Entry 6J7A (X-ray diffraction, 3.27 A resolution); this record covers chain A.

[Chain A]
Molecule: Heme oxygenase 1, NADPH--cytochrome P450 reductase
Organism: Rattus norvegicus
Notes: EC 1.14.14.18, 1.6.2.4
UniProtKB: chimeric construct of P06762, P00388: residues 1-237 from P06762 (HMOX1_RAT) positions 1-237 (same numbers); residues 239-855 from P00388 positions 58-674 (UniProt number = residue number - 181)
Chain sequence (875 residues; numbered -19 to 855; the number before each row is that of its first residue; numbers below 1 keep their minus sign (Met-19 is residue -19)):
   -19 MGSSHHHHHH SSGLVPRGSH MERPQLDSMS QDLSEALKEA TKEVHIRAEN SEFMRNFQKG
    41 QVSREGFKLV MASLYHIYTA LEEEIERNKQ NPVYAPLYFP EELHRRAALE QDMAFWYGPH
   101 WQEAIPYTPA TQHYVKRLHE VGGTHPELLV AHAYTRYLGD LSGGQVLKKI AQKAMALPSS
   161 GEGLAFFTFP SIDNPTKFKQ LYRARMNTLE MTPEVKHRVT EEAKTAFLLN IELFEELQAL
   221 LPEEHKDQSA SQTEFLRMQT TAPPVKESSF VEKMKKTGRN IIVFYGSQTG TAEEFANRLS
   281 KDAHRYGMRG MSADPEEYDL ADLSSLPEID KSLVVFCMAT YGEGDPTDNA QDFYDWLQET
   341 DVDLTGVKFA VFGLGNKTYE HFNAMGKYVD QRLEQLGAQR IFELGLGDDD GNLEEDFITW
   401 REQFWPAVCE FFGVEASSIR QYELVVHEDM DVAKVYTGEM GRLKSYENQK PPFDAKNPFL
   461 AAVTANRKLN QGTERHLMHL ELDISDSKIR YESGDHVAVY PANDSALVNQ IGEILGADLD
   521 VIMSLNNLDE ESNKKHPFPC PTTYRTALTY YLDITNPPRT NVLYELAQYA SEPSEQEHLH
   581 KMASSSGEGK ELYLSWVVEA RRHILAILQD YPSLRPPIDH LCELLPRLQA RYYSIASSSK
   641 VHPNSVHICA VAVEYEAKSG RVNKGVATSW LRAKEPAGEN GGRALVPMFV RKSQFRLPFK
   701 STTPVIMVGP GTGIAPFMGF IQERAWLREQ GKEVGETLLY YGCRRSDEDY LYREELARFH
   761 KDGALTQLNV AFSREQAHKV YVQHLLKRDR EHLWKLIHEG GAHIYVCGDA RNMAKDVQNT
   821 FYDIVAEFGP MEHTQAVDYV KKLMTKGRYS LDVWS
Unresolved in the structure: -19 to 9, 223-247, 677-683
Sequence notes: initiating methionine (-19); expression tag (-18 to 0); engineered mutation Pro222 (Thr in P06762), Ala230 (Pro in P06762); linker (238)
Metal / ion sites: heme Fe near His25 (its only coordinating residue here)
Residues lining bound ligands:
  - FAD (flavin-adenine dinucleotide): His496, Asn556, Arg601, Arg631, Tyr632, Tyr633, Ser634, Cys649, Ala650, Val651, Val653, Tyr655, Gly665, Val666, Ala667, Thr668, Thr712, Ala715, Asp852, Trp854, Ser855
  - FMN (flavin mononucleotide): Val146, Lys149, Ser267, Gln268, Thr269, Gly270, Thr271, Ala272, Ala319, Thr320, Tyr321, Gly322, Gly324, Leu354, Gly355, Asn356, Tyr359, His361, Phe362, Asn363, Asp389, Leu393
  - heme (HEM): Ser14, Lys18, His25, Ala28, Glu29, Met34, Gln38, Tyr134, Thr135, Arg136, Leu138, Gly139, Ser142, Lys179, Arg183, Phe207, Asn210, Phe214
Curated features (UniProtKB/Swiss-Prot):
  - binding site (heme b): Lys18, His25, Tyr134, Arg183
  - site: Asp140 (Important for catalytic activity)
  - modified residue: Ser229 (Phosphoserine)
  - binding site (FMN): Ser267 to Ala272, Ala319 to Gly322, Leu354 to Asn363, Asp389

[In short]
Bound to chain A: heme, flavin-adenine dinucleotide and flavin mononucleotide. Curated annotation (UniProt)
lists 4 heme b-binding residues and 21 FMN-binding residues.
Chain A is Heme oxygenase 1, NADPH--cytochrome P450 reductase (Rattus norvegicus); the structure, Fusion
protein of heme oxygenase-1 and NADPH cytochrome P450 reductase (17aa), was determined by X-ray diffraction
(same publication as 6J79 and 6J7I).
